7KZS - chains U and V of the 19 polymer chains in the assembly; structure by electron microscopy, 4.20 A resolution (low resolution: residue-level contacts below are approximate; hydrogen-bond / salt-bridge calls are withheld).

[Chain U]
Name: Fanconi anemia, complementation group I
Organism: Homo sapiens
UniProtKB: B7ZMF2 (B7ZMF2_HUMAN); residues 1-1328 here = UniProt positions 1-1328
Amino-acid sequence (1328 residues; numbered 1 to 1328; the number before each row is that of its first residue):
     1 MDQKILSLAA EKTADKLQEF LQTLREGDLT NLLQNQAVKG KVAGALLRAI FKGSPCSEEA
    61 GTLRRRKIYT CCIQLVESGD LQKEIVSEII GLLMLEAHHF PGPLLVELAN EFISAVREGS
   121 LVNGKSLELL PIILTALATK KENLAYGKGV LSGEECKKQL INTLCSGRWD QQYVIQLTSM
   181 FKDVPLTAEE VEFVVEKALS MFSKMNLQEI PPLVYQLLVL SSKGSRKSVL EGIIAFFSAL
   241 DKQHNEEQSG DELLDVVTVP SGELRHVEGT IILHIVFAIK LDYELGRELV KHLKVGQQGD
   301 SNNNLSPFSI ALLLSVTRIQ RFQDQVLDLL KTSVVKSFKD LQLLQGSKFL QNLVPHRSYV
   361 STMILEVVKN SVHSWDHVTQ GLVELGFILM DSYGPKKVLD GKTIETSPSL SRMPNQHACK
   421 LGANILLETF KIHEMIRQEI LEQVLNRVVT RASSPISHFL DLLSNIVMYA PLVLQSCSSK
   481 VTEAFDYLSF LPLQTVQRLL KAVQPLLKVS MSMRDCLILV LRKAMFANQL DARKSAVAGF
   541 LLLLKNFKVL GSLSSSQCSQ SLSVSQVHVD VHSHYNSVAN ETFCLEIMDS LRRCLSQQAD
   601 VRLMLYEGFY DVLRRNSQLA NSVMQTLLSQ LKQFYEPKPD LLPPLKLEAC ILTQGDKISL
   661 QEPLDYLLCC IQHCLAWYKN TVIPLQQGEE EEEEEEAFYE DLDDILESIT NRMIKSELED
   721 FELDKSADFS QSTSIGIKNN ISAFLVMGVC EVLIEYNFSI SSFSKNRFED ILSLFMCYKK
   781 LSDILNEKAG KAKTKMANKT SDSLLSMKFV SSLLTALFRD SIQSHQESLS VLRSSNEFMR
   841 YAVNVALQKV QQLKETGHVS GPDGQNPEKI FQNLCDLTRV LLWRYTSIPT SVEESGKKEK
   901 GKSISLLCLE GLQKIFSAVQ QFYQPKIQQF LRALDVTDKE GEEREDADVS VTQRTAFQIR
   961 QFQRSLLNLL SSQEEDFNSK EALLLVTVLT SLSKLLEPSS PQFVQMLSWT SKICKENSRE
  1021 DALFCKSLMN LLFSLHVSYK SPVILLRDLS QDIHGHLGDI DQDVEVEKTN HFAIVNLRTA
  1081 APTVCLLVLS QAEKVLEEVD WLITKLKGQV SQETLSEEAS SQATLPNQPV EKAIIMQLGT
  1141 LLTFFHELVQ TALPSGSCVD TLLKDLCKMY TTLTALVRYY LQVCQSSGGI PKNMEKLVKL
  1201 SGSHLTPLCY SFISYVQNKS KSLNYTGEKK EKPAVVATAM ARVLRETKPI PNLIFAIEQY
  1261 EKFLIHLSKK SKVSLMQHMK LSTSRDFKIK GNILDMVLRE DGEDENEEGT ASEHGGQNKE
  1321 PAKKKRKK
Unresolved in the structure: 147-150, 250-259, 400-407, 551-574, 685-695, 935-948, 1111-1125, 1221-1246, 1281-1328
Differences from the reference sequence: conflict Leu877 (Ile in B7ZMF2), Val1235 (Ala in B7ZMF2), Ser1274 (Asn in B7ZMF2)
Reported in the primary citation:
  - post-translational modification sites: Lys523 (proposed by the authors, not directly observed)
  - disease-associated variants - R1285Q: decreased catalytic activity on ubiquitinated FANCD2 in cells (citing earlier work)

[Chain V]
Name: Fanconi anemia group D2 protein
Organism: Homo sapiens
UniProtKB: Q9BXW9 (FACD2_HUMAN); residues 1-1451 here = UniProt positions 1-1451
Amino-acid sequence (1451 residues; row label = number of the first residue in the row):
     1 MVSKRRLSKS EDKESLTEDA SKTRKQPLSK KTKKSHIANE VEENDSIFVK LLKISGIILK
    61 TGESQNQLAV DQIAFQKKLF QTLRRHPSYP KIIEEFVSGL ESYIEDEDSF RNCLLSCERL
   121 QDEEASMGAS YSKSLIKLLL GIDILQPAII KTLFEKLPEY FFENKNSDEI NIPRLIVSQL
   181 KWLDRVVDGK DLTTKIMQLI SIAPENLQHD IITSLPEILG DSQHADVGKE LSDLLIENTS
   241 LTVPILDVLS SLRLDPNFLL KVRQLVMDKL SSIRLEDLPV IIKFILHSVT AMDTLEVISE
   301 LREKLDLQHC VLPSRLQASQ VKLKSKGRAS SSGNQESSGQ SCIILLFDVI KSAIRYEKTI
   361 SEAWIKAIEN TASVSEHKVF DLVMLFIIYS TNTQTKKYID RVLRNKIRSG CIQEQLLQST
   421 FSVHYLVLKD MCSSILSLAQ SLLHSLDQSI ISFGSLLYKY AFKFFDTYCQ QEVVGALVTH
   481 ICSGNEAEVD TALDVLLELV VLNPSAMMMN AVFVKGILDY LDNISPQQIR KLFYVLSTLA
   541 FSKQNEASSH IQDDMHLVIR KQLSSTVFKY KLIGIIGAVT MAGIMAADRS ESPSLTQERA
   601 NLSDEQCTQV TSLLQLVHSC SEQSPQASAL YYDEFANLIQ HEKLDPKALE WVGHTICNDF
   661 QDAFVVDSCV VPEGDFPFPV KALYGLEEYD TQDGIAINLL PLLFSQDFAK DGGPVTSQES
   721 GQKLVSPLCL APYFRLLRLC VERQHNGNLE EIDGLLDCPI FLTDLEPGEK LESMSAKERS
   781 FMCSLIFLTL NWFREIVNAF CQETSPEMKG KVLTRLKHIV ELQIILEKYL AVTPDYVPPL
   841 GNFDVETLDI TPHTVTAISA KIRKKGKIER KQKTDGSKTS SSDTLSEEKN SECDPTPSHR
   901 GQLNKEFTGK EEKTSLLLHN SHAFFRELDI EVFSILHCGL VTKFILDTEM HTEATEVVQL
   961 GPPELLFLLE DLSQKLESML TPPIARRVPF LKNKGSRNIG FSHLQQRSAQ EIVHCVFQLL
  1021 TPMCNHLENI HNYFQCLAAE NHGVVDGPGV KVQEYHIMSS CYQRLLQIFH GLFAWSGFSQ
  1081 PENQNLLYSA LHVLSSRLKQ GEHSQPLEEL LSQSVHYLQN FHQSIPSFQC ALYLIRLLMV
  1141 ILEKSTASAQ NKEKIASLAR QFLCRVWPSG DKEKSNISND QLHALLCIYL EHTESILKAI
  1201 EEIAGVGVPE LINSPKDASS STFPTLTRHT FVVFFRVMMA ELEKTVKKIE PGTAADSQQI
  1261 HEEKLLYWNM AVRDFSILIN LIKVFDSHPV LHVCLKYGRL FVEAFLKQCM PLLDFSFRKH
  1321 REDVLSLLET FQLDTRLLHH LCGHSKIHQD TRLTQHVPLL KKTLELLVCR VKAMLTLNNC
  1381 REAFWLGNLK NRDLQGEEIK SQNSQESTAD ESEDDMSSQA SKSKATEDGE EDEVSAGEKE
  1441 QDSDESYDDS D
Unresolved in the structure: 1-44, 122-129, 312-336, 588-603, 708-725, 852-915, 947-959, 982-1000, 1043-1050, 1146-1149, 1216-1219, 1377-1451
Disulfide bonds: Cys432-Cys469
Swiss-Prot annotation at these positions:
  - modified residue: Ser8 (Phosphoserine), Ser222 (Phosphoserine), Ser592 (Phosphoserine), Ser594 (Phosphoserine), Ser717 (Phosphoserine), Ser1257 (Phosphoserine), Ser1401 (Phosphoserine), Ser1404 (Phosphoserine), Ser1412 (Phosphoserine), Ser1423 (Phosphoserine), Thr1426 (Phosphothreonine), Ser1435 (Phosphoserine)
  - cross-link: Lys561 (Glycyl lysine isopeptide (Lys-Gly) (interchain with G-Cter in ubiquitin))
  - natural variant: Ser126 (S126G: In FANCD2), Arg302 (R302W: In FANCD2), Arg1236 (R1236H: In FANCD2)
  - mutagenesis: Ser222 (S222A: Reduces phosphorylation by ATM. No effect on ubiquitination, foci formation or DNA repair ability, but impairs S-phase checkpoint activation), Lys561 (K561R: Abolishes ubiquitination; impairs chromatin binding, foci formation and DNA repair. Abolishes interaction with MTMR15/FAN1. No effect on S-222 phosphorylation by ATM), Ser1257 (S1257A: No effect on phosphorylation by ATM), Ser1401 (S1401A: Reduces phosphorylation by ATM; when associated with A-1404 and A-1418), Ser1404 (S1404A: Reduces phosphorylation by ATM; when associated with A-1401 and A-1418), Ser1418 (S1418A: Reduces phosphorylation by ATM; when associated with A-1401 and A-1404)
Reported in the primary citation:
  - post-translational modification sites: Lys561

[Interface between chain U and chain V]
Residue-residue contacts (46; chain U residue first):
  Glu84(U) - Glu605(V)
  Ser87(U) - Arg560(V)
  Glu88(U) - Ser612(V)
  Met94(U) - Arg560(V)
  Met94(U) - Ser564(V)
  Leu95(U) - Leu616(V)
  Leu95(U) - Ser619(V)
  Leu95(U) - Cys620(V)
  His98(U) - Thr566(V)
  His99(U) - Gln623(V)
  Ile132(U) - Ser564(V)
  Thr139(U) - Thr566(V)
  Lys182(U) - Asp519(V)
  Asp183(U) - Lys561(V)
  Tyr215(U) - Gly516(V)
  Tyr215(U) - Asp519(V)
  Val219(U) - Tyr520(V)
  Phe277(U) - Phe513(V)
  Lys280(U) - Thr479(V)
  Leu281(U) - Thr479(V)
  Leu281(U) - Cys482(V)
  Leu281(U) - Ser483(V)
  Leu281(U) - Tyr520(V)
  Glu442(U) - Arg355(V)
  Asn446(U) - Arg355(V)
  Asn446(U) - Tyr356(V)
  Val449(U) - Tyr356(V)
  Thr450(U) - Tyr356(V)
  Lys480(U) - Arg355(V)
  Lys480(U) - Tyr356(V)
  Ala484(U) - Tyr356(V)
  Asp486(U) - Lys283(V)
  Tyr487(U) - His287(V)
  Tyr487(U) - Ser352(V)
  Tyr487(U) - Ala353(V)
  Tyr487(U) - Tyr356(V)
  Lys523(U) - Asp247(V)
  Phe526(U) - Trp182(V)
  Phe526(U) - Glu217(V)
  Phe526(U) - Ser251(V)
  Asn528(U) - Ser250(V)
  Asn528(U) - Ser251(V)
  Asn528(U) - Leu252(V)
  Asn528(U) - Arg253(V)
  Arg593(U) - Trp182(V)
  Arg593(U) - Glu217(V)
Also at the interface, not in a pair above, chain U (41 interface residues in all): Ile90, Gly91, Glu128, Thr135, Leu218, Ser222, Tyr283, Arg318, Leu445, Phe490, Arg522, Ala527, Arg533
Also at the interface, not in a pair above, chain V (39 interface residues in all): Leu183, Pro216, Leu219, His444, Tyr468, Glu472, Val478, Ser565, Gln609

[Summary]
41 residues of chain U and 39 residues of chain V are in contact. UniProt lists 6 mutagenesis sites on chain
V. The paper reports that R1285Q of chain U reduces catalytic activity on ubiquitinated FANCD2 in cells;
modification sites Lys523(U) and Lys561(V).
Here chain U is Fanconi anemia, complementation group I and chain V is Fanconi anemia group D2 protein, both
from Homo sapiens. Entry 7KZS (Structure of the human fanconi anaemia Core-UBE2T-ID-DNA complex in open state)
was determined by electron microscopy (same publication as 7KZP, 7KZQ, 7KZR, 7KZT and 7KZV).
